PDB entry 4PG5 | X-ray diffraction, 2.20 A resolution | chains A and B

# Chain A (and B)
Molecule: Homoserine dehydrogenase
Source organism: Staphylococcus aureus M1064
Notes: EC 1.1.1.3; chain B of this document is another copy of the same molecule, construct and numbering; everything in this record applies to it too
Reference sequence: N6FDB4 (N6FDB4_STAAU); residue numbers follow UniProt; this construct covers 1-426
Sequence (468 residues; row label = number of the first residue in the row; numbers below 1 keep their minus sign (Met-19 is residue -19)):
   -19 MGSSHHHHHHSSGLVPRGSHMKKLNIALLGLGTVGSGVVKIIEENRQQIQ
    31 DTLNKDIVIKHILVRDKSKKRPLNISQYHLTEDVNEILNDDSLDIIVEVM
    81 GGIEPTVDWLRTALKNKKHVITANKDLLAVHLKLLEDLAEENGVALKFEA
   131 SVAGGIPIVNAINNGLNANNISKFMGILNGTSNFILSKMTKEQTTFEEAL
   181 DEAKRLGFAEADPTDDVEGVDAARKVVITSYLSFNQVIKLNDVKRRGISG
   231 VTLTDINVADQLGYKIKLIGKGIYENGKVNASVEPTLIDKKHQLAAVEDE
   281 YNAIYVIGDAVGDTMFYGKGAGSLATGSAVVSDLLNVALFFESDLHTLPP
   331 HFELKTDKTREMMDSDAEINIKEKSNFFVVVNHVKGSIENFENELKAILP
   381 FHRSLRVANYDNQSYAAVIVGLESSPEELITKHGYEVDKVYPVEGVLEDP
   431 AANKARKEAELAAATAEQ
Unresolved in the structure: -19 to -1, 131, 133, 136-148, 322-324, 327-328, 340-352, 428-448 (chain B: -19 to 0, 2, 53, 133, 140-148, 322-324, 326, 329-330, 340-352, 428-448)
Sequence notes: initiating methionine (-19); expression tag (-18 to 0, 427-448)

# How chain A and chain B interact
Contacting residue pairs (39; chain A residue first):
  Asn25(A) with Glu333(B); Leu334(B), hydrogen bond (side chain-backbone)
  Gln273(A) with Gln273(B), hydrogen bond (backbone-side chain); Ala276(B), hydrogen bond (side chain-backbone); Val277(B); Met295(B); Tyr297(B)
  Ala276(A) with Gln273(B), hydrogen bond (backbone-side chain)
  Val277(A) with Gln273(B)
  Tyr281(A) with Gly292(B); Asp293(B), hydrogen bond (side chain-backbone)
  Tyr285(A) with Tyr297(B), hydrophobic
  Asp293(A) with Tyr281(B); Gly298(B)
  Thr294(A) with Tyr297(B)
  Met295(A) with Gln273(B); Met295(B), hydrophobic; Phe296(B); Tyr297(B), hydrogen bond (backbone-backbone)
  Phe296(A) with Met295(B)
  Tyr297(A) with Gln273(B); Tyr285(B), hydrophobic; Thr294(B); Met295(B), hydrogen bond (backbone-backbone)
  Gly298(A) with Asp293(B)
  Pro330(A) with Gln28(B), hydrogen bond (backbone-side chain)
  His331(A) with Asn25(B); Val311(B); Ser312(B); Leu315(B)
  Phe332(A) with Glu24(B); Asn25(B), hydrogen bond (backbone-side chain)
  Glu333(A) with Glu24(B); Leu304(B)
  Leu334(A) with Glu24(B), hydrogen bond (backbone-side chain)
  Lys335(A) with Lys20(B); Glu24(B), hydrogen bond (backbone-side chain)
  Thr336(A) with Leu304(B)
  Lys338(A) with Lys20(B)
Also at the interface, not in a pair above, chain A (24 interface residues in all): Glu24, Lys271, Gly292, Lys299
Also at the interface, not in a pair above, chain B (28 interface residues in all): Ile21, Lys271, Lys299, Ser308, Phe332, Thr336

# Overview
24 residues of chain A face 28 of chain B across their interface, with 11 hydrogen bonds. Polar contacts
include Asn25(A)-Leu334(B), Gln273(A)-Gln273(B) and Gln273(A)-Ala276(B).
Both chains are Homoserine dehydrogenase (Staphylococcus aureus M1064). Entry 4PG5 (Crystal structure of S.
aureus Homoserine Dehydrogenase at pH6.5) was determined by X-ray diffraction together with 4PG6, 4PG4, 4PG7
and 4PG8 from the same study.
